Entry 9QHH (electron microscopy, 3.10 A resolution); this record covers chain A.

Chain A:
Molecule: Lymphostatin
From: Escherichia coli O127:H6
UniProtKB: Q9RM48 (Q9RM48_ECOLX); residue numbers follow UniProt; this construct covers 1-2882, 2907-3223
Amino-acid sequence (3223 residues; numbered 1 to 3223 plus 23 insertion-coded residues; 23 numbers in that range are skipped by the numbering (no residue carries them; nothing is unmodelled there); the number before each row is that of its first residue; a row labelled like 2884A-2884W holds insertion residues (2884A, then the next letters in order)):
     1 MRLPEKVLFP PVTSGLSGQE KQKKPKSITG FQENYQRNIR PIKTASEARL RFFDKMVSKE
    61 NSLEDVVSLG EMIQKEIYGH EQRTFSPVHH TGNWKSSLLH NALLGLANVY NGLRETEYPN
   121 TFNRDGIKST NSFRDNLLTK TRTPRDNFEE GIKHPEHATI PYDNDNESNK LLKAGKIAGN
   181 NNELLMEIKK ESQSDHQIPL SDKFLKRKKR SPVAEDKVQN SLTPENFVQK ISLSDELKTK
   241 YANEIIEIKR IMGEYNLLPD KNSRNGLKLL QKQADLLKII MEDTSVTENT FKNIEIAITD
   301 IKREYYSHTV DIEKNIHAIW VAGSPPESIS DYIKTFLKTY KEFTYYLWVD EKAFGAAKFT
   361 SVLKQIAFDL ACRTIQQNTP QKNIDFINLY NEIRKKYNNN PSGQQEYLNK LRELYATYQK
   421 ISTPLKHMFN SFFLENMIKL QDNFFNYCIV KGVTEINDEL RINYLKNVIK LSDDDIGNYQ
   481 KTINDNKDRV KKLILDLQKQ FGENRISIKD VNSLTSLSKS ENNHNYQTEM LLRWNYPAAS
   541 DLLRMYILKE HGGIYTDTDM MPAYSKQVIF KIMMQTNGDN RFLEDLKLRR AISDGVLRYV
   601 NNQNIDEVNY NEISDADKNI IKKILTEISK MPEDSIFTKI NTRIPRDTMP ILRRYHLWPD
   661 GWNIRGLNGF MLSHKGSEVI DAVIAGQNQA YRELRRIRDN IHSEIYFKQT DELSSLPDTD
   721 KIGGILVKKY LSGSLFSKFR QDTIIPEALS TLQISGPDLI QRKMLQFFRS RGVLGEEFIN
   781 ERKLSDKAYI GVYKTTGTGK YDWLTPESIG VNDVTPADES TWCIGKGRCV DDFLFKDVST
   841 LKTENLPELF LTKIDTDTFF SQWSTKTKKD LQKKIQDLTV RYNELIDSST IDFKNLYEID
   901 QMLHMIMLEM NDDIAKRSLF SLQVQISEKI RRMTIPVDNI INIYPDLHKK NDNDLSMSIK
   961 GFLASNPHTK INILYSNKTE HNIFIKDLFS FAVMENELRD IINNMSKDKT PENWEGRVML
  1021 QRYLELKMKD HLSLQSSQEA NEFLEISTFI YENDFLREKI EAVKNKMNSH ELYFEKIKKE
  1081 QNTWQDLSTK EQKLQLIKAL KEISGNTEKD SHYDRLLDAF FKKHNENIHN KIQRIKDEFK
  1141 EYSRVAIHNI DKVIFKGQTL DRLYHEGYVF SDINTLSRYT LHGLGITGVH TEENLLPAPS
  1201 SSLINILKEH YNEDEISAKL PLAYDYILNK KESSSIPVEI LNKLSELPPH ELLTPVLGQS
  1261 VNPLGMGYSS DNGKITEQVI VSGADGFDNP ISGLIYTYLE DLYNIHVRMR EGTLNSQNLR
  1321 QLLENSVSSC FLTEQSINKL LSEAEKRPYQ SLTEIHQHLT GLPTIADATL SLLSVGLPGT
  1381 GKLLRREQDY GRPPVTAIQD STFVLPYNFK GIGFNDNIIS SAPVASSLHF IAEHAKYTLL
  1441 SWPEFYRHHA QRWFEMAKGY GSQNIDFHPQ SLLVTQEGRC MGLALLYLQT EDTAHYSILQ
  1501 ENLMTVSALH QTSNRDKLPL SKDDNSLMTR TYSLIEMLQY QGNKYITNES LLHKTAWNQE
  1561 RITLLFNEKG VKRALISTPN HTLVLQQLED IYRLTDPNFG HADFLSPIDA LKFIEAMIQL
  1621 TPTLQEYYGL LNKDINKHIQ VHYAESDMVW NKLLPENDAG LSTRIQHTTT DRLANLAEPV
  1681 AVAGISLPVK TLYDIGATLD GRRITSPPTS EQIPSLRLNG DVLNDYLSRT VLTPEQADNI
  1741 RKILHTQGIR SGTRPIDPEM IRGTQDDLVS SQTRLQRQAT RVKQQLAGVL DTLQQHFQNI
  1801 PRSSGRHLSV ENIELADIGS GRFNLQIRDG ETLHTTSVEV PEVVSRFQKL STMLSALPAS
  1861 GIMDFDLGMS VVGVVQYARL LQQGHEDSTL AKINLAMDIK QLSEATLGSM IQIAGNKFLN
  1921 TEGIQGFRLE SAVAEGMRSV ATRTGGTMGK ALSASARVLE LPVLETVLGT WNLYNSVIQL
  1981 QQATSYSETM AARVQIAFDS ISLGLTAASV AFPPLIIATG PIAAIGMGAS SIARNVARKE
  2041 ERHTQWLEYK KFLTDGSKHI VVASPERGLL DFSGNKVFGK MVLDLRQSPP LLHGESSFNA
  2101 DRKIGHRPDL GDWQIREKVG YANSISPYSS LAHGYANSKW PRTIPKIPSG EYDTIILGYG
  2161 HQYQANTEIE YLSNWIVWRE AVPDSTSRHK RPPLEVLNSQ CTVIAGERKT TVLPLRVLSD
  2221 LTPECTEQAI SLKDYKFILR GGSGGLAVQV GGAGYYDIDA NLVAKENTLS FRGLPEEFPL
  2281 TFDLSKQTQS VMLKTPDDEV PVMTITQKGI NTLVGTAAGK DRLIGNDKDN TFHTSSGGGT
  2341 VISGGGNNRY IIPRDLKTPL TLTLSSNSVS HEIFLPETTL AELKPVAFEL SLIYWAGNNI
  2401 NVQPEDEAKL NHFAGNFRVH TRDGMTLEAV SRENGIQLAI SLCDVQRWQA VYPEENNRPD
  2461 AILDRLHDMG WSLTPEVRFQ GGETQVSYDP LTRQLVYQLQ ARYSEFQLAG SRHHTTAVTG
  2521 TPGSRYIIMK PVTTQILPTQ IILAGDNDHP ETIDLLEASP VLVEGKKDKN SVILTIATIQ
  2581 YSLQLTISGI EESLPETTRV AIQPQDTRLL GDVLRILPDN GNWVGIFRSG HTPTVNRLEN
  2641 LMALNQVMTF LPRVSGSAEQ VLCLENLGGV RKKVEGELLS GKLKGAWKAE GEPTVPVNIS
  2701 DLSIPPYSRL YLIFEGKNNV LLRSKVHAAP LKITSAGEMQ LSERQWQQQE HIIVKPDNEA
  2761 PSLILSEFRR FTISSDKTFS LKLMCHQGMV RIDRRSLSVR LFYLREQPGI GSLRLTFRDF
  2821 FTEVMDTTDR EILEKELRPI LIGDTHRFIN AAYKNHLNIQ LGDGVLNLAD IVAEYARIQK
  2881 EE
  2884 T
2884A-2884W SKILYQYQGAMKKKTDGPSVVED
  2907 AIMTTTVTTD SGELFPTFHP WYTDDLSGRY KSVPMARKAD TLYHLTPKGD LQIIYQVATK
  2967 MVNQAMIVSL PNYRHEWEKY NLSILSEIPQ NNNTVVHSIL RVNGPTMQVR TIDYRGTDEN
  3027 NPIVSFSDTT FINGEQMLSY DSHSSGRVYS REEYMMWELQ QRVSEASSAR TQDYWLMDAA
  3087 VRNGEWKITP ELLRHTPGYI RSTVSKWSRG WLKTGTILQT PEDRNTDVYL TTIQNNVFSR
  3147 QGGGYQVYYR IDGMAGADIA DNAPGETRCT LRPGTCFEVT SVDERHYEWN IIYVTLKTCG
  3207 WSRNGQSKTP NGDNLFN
Not modelled in the structure: 1-236, 735-750, 995-1118, 1886-1896, 2884A-2884W, 2921-2930
Disulfides: Cys3182-Cys3205

In short:
Chain A is Lymphostatin (Escherichia coli O127:H6); the structure, Lymphostatin - pH 8 - phosphate buffer, was
determined by electron microscopy, deposited together with 9QB8, 9QBB, 9EUV and 9EUW.
